PDB entry 5KZD | X-ray diffraction, 2.33 A resolution | chains A and C of the 4 polymer chains in the assembly

Chain A (and C):
Name: N-acetylneuraminate lyase
Organism: Staphylococcus aureus (strain USA300)
Notes: EC 4.1.3.3; chain C of this document is another copy of the same molecule, construct and numbering; everything in this record applies to it too
Reference sequence: Q2FJU9 (NANA_STAA3); residue numbers follow UniProt; this construct covers 1-293
Chain sequence (293 residues; each row starts with the number of its first residue):
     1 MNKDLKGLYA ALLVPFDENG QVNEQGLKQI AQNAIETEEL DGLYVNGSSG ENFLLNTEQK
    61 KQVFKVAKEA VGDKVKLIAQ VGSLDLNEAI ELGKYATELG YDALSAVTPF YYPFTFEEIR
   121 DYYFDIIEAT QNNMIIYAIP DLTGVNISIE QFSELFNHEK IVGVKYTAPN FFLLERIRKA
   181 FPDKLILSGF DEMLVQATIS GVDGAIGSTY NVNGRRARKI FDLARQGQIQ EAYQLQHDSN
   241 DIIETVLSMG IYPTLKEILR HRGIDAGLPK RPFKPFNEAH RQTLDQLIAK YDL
Disordered / not traced: 1, 139-146
Swiss-Prot annotation at these positions:
  - active site: Y137 (Proton donor), K165 (Schiff-base intermediate with substrate)
  - binding site (aceneuramate): S48, S49, T167, G189, D191, E192, S208
Ligand contacts: RCJ ((2S,4S,5R,6R,7S,8R)-5-acetamido-2,4,6,7,8,9-hexakis(oxidanyl)nonanoic acid): A11, Y44, G47, S48, S49, K165, G189, F190, D191, E192, I206, G207, S208, I243, L247, I251, Y252

Interface between chain A and chain C:
Contacting residue pairs (58; chain A residue first):
  N19(A) - N87(C)  hydrogen bond (backbone-side chain)
  Q21(A) - N87(C)
  S48(A) - Y111(C)
  S48(A) - Y112(C)  hydrogen bond (backbone-side chain)
  E51(A) - Y112(C)
  N52(A) - Y112(C)
  F53(A) - L84(C)
  F53(A) - Y111(C)
  F53(A) - Y112(C)
  L54(A) - L84(C)
  L54(A) - D85(C)
  L54(A) - Y112(C)  hydrophobic
  L55(A) - D85(C)
  N56(A) - D85(C)
  L84(A) - F53(C)
  L84(A) - L54(C)
  D85(A) - L54(C)
  D85(A) - L55(C)
  D85(A) - N56(C)
  D85(A) - K270(C)  salt bridge
  L86(A) - R271(C)
  N87(A) - N19(C)  hydrogen bond (side chain-backbone)
  N87(A) - Q21(C)
  N87(A) - K270(C)
  F110(A) - F110(C)  hydrophobic
  Y111(A) - S48(C)  hydrogen bond
  Y111(A) - F53(C)
  Y111(A) - Y137(C)
  Y112(A) - S48(C)  hydrogen bond (side chain-backbone)
  Y112(A) - E51(C)
  Y112(A) - N52(C)
  Y112(A) - F53(C)
  Y112(A) - L54(C)  hydrophobic
  Y112(A) - Y252(C)  hydrophobic
  Y112(A) - F273(C)  hydrophobic
  F114(A) - P272(C)  hydrophobic
  F114(A) - F273(C)  hydrophobic
  E117(A) - K274(C)
  E118(A) - P272(C)
  E118(A) - F273(C)
  E118(A) - K274(C)  hydrogen bond (side chain-backbone)
  D121(A) - K274(C)  salt bridge
  Y122(A) - P272(C)  hydrophobic
  D125(A) - R271(C)  salt bridge
  Y137(A) - Y111(C)
  Y252(A) - Y112(C)  hydrophobic
  K270(A) - D85(C)  salt bridge
  K270(A) - N87(C)
  R271(A) - L86(C)
  R271(A) - D125(C)  salt bridge
  P272(A) - F114(C)  hydrophobic
  P272(A) - E118(C)
  P272(A) - Y122(C)  hydrophobic
  F273(A) - Y112(C)  hydrophobic
  F273(A) - F114(C)  hydrophobic
  F273(A) - E118(C)
  K274(A) - E118(C)  hydrogen bond (backbone-side chain)
  K274(A) - D121(C)  salt bridge
Interface residues without a listed pair, chain A (32 interface residues in all): G20, V107, P109
Interface residues without a listed pair, chain C (33 interface residues in all): G20, G47, V107, P109, E117

Overview:
32 residues of chain A and 33 residues of chain C are in contact; the contacts include 7 hydrogen bonds and 6
salt bridges. Polar contacts include D85(A)-K270(C), D121(A)-K274(C) and D125(A)-R271(C). Chain A binds
compound RCJ.
Chain A and chain C are both N-acetylneuraminate lyase (Staphylococcus aureus (strain USA300)); the structure,
N-acetylneuraminate lyase from methicillin-resistant Staphylococcus aureus with bound sialic acid alditol, was
determined by X-ray diffraction (same publication as 5KZE).
